2VLL - chains A and C of the 3 polymer chains in the assembly; structure by X-ray diffraction, 1.60 A resolution.

Chain A:
Name: HLA class I histocompatibility antigen, a-2 alpha chain
From: Homo sapiens
Notes: fragment: hla-a2, residues 25-300
Reference sequence: P01892 (1A02_HUMAN); residues 1-276 here correspond to UniProt positions 25-300 (UniProt number = residue number + 24)
Chain sequence (276 residues; numbered 1 to 276; the number before each row is that of its first residue):
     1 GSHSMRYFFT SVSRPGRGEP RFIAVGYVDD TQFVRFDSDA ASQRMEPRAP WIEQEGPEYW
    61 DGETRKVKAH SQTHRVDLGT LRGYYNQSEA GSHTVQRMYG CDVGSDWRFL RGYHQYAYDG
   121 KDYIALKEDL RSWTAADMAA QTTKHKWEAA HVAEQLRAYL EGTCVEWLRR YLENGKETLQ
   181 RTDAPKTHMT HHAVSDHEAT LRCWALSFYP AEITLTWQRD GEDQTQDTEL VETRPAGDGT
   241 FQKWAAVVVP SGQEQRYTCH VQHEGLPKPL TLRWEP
Disulfide bonds: Cys101-Cys164, Cys203-Cys259

Chain C:
Name: Flu matrix peptide
Chain sequence (9 residues; numbered 1 to 9; the number before each row is that of its first residue):
     1 GILGFVFTL

Chain A / chain C interface:
Residue-residue contacts (47; chain A residue first):
  Met5(A) - Gly1(C)
  Tyr7(A) - Gly1(C)  hydrogen bond (side chain-backbone)
  Tyr7(A) - Ile2(C)  hydrophobic
  Glu63(A) - Gly1(C)
  Glu63(A) - Ile2(C)  hydrogen bond (side chain-backbone)
  Lys66(A) - Gly1(C)
  Lys66(A) - Ile2(C)  hydrogen bond (side chain-backbone)
  Lys66(A) - Leu3(C)
  Lys66(A) - Gly4(C)
  Val67(A) - Ile2(C)
  Ala69(A) - Val6(C)
  His70(A) - Ile2(C)
  His70(A) - Leu3(C)
  His70(A) - Val6(C)
  Thr73(A) - Val6(C)
  Thr73(A) - Phe7(C)
  Thr73(A) - Thr8(C)
  Val76(A) - Thr8(C)
  Asp77(A) - Thr8(C)
  Asp77(A) - Leu9(C)  hydrogen bond (side chain-backbone)
  Thr80(A) - Leu9(C)
  Leu81(A) - Leu9(C)  hydrophobic
  Tyr84(A) - Leu9(C)  hydrogen bond (side chain-backbone)
  Arg97(A) - Leu3(C)
  Arg97(A) - Phe7(C)
  Tyr99(A) - Ile2(C)
  Tyr99(A) - Leu3(C)  hydrogen bond (side chain-backbone)
  His114(A) - Phe7(C)
  Tyr116(A) - Phe7(C)
  Tyr116(A) - Leu9(C)  hydrophobic
  Tyr123(A) - Leu9(C)  hydrophobic
  Thr143(A) - Leu9(C)  hydrogen bond (side chain-backbone)
  Lys146(A) - Thr8(C)  hydrogen bond (side chain-backbone)
  Lys146(A) - Leu9(C)  hydrogen bond (side chain-backbone)
  Trp147(A) - Phe7(C)  hydrophobic
  Trp147(A) - Thr8(C)  hydrogen bond (side chain-backbone)
  Trp147(A) - Leu9(C)  hydrophobic
  Val152(A) - Phe7(C)  hydrophobic
  Gln155(A) - Phe5(C)
  Leu156(A) - Leu3(C)  hydrophobic
  Leu156(A) - Phe5(C)
  Leu156(A) - Phe7(C)  hydrophobic
  Tyr159(A) - Gly1(C)  hydrogen bond (side chain-backbone)
  Tyr159(A) - Ile2(C)
  Tyr159(A) - Leu3(C)  hydrophobic
  Trp167(A) - Gly1(C)
  Tyr171(A) - Gly1(C)  hydrogen bond (side chain-backbone)
Other interface residues (no listed pair), chain A (31 interface residues in all): Phe9, Met45, Tyr59, Ile124

Overview:
31 residues of chain A and 9 residues of chain C are in contact; the contacts include 12 hydrogen bonds. Polar
contacts include Tyr7(A)-Gly1(C), Glu63(A)-Ile2(C) and Lys66(A)-Ile2(C).
Here chain A is HLA class I histocompatibility antigen, a-2 alpha chain (Homo sapiens) and chain C is Flu
matrix peptide. Entry 2VLL (The Structural Dynamics and Energetics of an Immunodominant T-cell Receptor are
Programmed by its Vbeta Domain) was determined by X-ray diffraction (same publication as 2VLJ, 2VLK, 2VLM and
2VLR).
